PDB entry 8QTI | electron microscopy, 3.09 A resolution | chains A and B of the 9 polymer chains in the assembly

== Chain A (and B) ==
Name: DNA-directed RNA polymerase subunit alpha
Source organism: Mycolicibacterium smegmatis MC2 155
Notes: EC 2.7.7.6; chain B of this document is another copy of the same molecule, construct and numbering; everything in this record applies to it too
UniProt: A0QSL8 (RPOA_MYCS2); numbering as in UniProt (aligned over 1-350)
Amino-acid sequence (350 residues; numbered 1 to 350; the number before each row is that of its first residue):
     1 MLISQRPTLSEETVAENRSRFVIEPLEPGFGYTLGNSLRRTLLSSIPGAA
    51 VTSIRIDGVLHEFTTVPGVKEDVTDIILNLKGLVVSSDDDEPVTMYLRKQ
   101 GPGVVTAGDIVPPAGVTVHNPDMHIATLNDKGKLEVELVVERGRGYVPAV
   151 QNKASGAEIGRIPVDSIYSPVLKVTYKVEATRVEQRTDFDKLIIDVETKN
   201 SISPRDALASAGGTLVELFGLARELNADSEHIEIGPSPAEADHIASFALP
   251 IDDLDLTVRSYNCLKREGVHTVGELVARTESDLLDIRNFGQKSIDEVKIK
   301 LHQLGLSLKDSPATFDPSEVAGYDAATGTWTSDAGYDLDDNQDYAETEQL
Disordered / not traced: 1, 227-350 (chain B: 1, 237-350)

== Chain A / chain B interface ==
Residue-residue contacts (61):
  L2(A) - R142(B)
  L2(A) - R144(B)
  I3(A) - R144(B)  hydrogen bond (backbone-side chain)
  R6(A) - E217(B)  salt bridge
  P7(A) - L218(B)  hydrophobic
  P7(A) - L221(B)
  T8(A) - L221(B)
  E27(A) - R144(B)  salt bridge
  G29(A) - R40(B)
  F30(A) - T41(B)
  F30(A) - S45(B)
  F30(A) - L218(B)  hydrophobic
  T33(A) - N36(B)  hydrogen bond
  T33(A) - S37(B)  hydrogen bond (side chain-backbone)
  T33(A) - R40(B)
  L34(A) - L218(B)  hydrophobic
  L34(A) - F219(B)  hydrophobic
  S37(A) - T33(B)
  R40(A) - G29(B)  hydrogen bond (side chain-backbone)
  R40(A) - T33(B)  hydrogen bond
  T41(A) - F30(B)
  T41(A) - T33(B)
  S45(A) - F30(B)
  S45(A) - I232(B)
  P47(A) - E230(B)
  R142(A) - E230(B)  salt bridge
  R144(A) - E27(B)  salt bridge
  R144(A) - I232(B)
  R205(A) - L225(B)  hydrogen bond (side chain-backbone)
  D206(A) - N226(B)  hydrogen bond
  D206(A) - S229(B)  hydrogen bond (backbone-side chain)
  L208(A) - L225(B)  hydrophobic
  A209(A) - R223(B)
  A209(A) - N226(B)
  S210(A) - S229(B)
  S210(A) - E230(B)  hydrogen bond (side chain-backbone)
  S210(A) - H231(B)
  G212(A) - F219(B)
  G213(A) - R223(B)
  G213(A) - H231(B)
  T214(A) - H231(B)
  T214(A) - I232(B)  hydrogen bond (side chain-backbone)
  L215(A) - F219(B)  hydrophobic
  V216(A) - V216(B)
  V216(A) - F219(B)
  V216(A) - G220(B)
  V216(A) - R223(B)
  E217(A) - I234(B)
  L218(A) - F30(B)  hydrophobic
  F219(A) - L34(B)  hydrophobic
  F219(A) - L215(B)  hydrophobic
  F219(A) - V216(B)  hydrophobic
  F219(A) - F219(B)  hydrophobic
  L221(A) - R6(B)
  L221(A) - P7(B)
  A222(A) - A209(B)
  R223(A) - G213(B)
  R223(A) - V216(B)
  E224(A) - R6(B)  salt bridge
  L225(A) - R205(B)
  L225(A) - L208(B)  hydrophobic
Other interface residues (no listed pair), chain A (44 interface residues in all): L9, F21, I23, L26, P28, L38, S44, G220, N226
Other interface residues (no listed pair), chain B (44 interface residues in all): T8, L9, Y32, L38, S44, P47, D90, G143, G212, A222, G235

== In short ==
Chain A and chain B each contribute 44 residues to their interface; the contacts include 10 hydrogen bonds and
5 salt bridges. Polar contacts include R6(A)-E217(B), E27(A)-R144(B) and R142(A)-E230(B).
Both chains are DNA-directed RNA polymerase subunit alpha (Mycolicibacterium smegmatis MC2 155). Entry 8QTI
(Mycobacterium smegnatis RNAP open promoter complex with SigmaA and RbpA) was determined by electron
microscopy, deposited together with 8Q3I, 8QN8, 8QU6, 8R2M, 8R3M, 8R6P and 8R6R.
